PDB entry 1Q5O | X-ray diffraction, 2.30 A resolution | chain A

# Chain A
Name: Potassium/sodium hyperpolarization-activated cyclic nucleotide-gated channel 2
From: Mus musculus
UniProt: O88703 (HCN2_MOUSE); numbering as in UniProt (aligned over 443-645)
Sequence (207 residues; each row starts with the number of its first residue):
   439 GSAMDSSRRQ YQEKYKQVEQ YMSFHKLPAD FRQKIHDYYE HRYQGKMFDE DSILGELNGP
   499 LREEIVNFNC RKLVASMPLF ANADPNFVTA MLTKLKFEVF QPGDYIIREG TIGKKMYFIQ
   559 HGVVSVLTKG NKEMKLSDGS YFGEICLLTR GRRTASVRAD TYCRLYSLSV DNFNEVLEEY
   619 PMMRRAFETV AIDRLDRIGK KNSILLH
Unresolved in the structure: 439-442, 644-645
Construct notes: cloning artifact (439-442); modified residue (460, 485, 515, 529, 554, 572, 620-621)
Modified residues: Mse460, Mse485, Mse515, Mse529, Mse554, Mse572, Mse620, Mse621 (selenomethionine; parent Met)
Swiss-Prot annotation at these positions:
  - binding site (3',5'-cyclic AMP): Gly581, Glu582, Cys584, Arg591, Thr592, Arg632
  - modified residue: Ser641 (Phosphoserine)

# Summary
UniProt lists 6 residues binding 3',5'-cyclic AMP.
Chain A is Potassium/sodium hyperpolarization-activated cyclic nucleotide-gated channel 2 (Mus musculus); the
structure, HCN2J 443-645 in the presence of cAMP, selenomethionine derivative, was determined by X-ray
diffraction, deposited together with 1Q3E and 1Q43.
